PDB entry 6MDT | X-ray diffraction, 3.82 A resolution | chains B and G of the 6 polymer chains in the assembly

[Chain B]
Name: Transmembrane protein gp41
From: Human immunodeficiency virus 1
UniProt: B3UES2 (B3UES2_9HIV1); residues 512-664 here correspond to UniProt positions 516-668 (UniProt number = residue number + 4)
Sequence (153 residues; each row starts with the number of its first residue):
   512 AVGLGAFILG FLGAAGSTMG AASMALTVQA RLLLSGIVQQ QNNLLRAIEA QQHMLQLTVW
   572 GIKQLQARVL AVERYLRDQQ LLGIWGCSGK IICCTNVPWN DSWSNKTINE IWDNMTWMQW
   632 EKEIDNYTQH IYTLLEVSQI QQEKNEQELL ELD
Unresolved in the structure: 550-566
Construct notes: conflict Cys-605 (Thr609 in B3UES2)
Disulfide bonds: Cys-598/Cys-604
Covalently attached groups: N-acetylglucosamine (NAG) linked to Asn-611, Asn-616, Asn-637
What the authors report for this chain:
  - contacts within the chain: Met-530/Trp-623, Met-530/Trp-628, Met-530/Trp-631
  - conformationally variable residues (loop rearrangement): Ser-534

[Chain G]
Name: Surface protein gp120
From: Human immunodeficiency virus 1
UniProt: B3UF58 (B3UF58_9HIV1); the construct lacks a stretch of the UniProt sequence and is renumbered around it, so the offset changes along the chain: 32-140 = UniProt 30-138; 151-185 = UniProt 153-187; 188-308 = UniProt 197-317; 311-321 = UniProt 318-328; 3 more segments
Sequence (482 residues; numbered 32 to 507 plus 24 insertion-coded residues; 18 numbers in that range are skipped by the numbering (no residue carries them; nothing is unmodelled there); the number before each row is that of its first residue; a row labelled like 140A-140N holds insertion residues (140A, then the next letters in order)):
    32 AKKWVTVYYG VPVWKEATTT LFCASDAKAY DTEVHNVWAT HACVPTDPNP QEIVLGNVTE
    92 NFNMWKNNMV EQMHEDIISL WDQSLKPCVK LTPLCVTLNC NNVNTNNTN
140A-140N NSTNATISDWEKME
   151 TGEMKNCSFN VTTSIRDKIK KEYALFYKLD VVPLE
185A-185I NKNNINNTN
   188 ITNYRLINCN TSVITQACPK VSFEPIPIHY CAPAGFAILK CNSKTFNGSG PCTNVSTVQC
   248 THGIRPVVST QLLLNGSLAE EEIVIRSENI TDNAKTIIVQ LNEAVEINCT RPNNNTRKSI
   308 H
   311 IGPGRAFYAT G
  321A D
   322 IIGNIRQAHC NISKARWNET LGQIVAKLEE QFPN
   357 KTIIFNHSSG GDPEIVTHSF NCGGEFFYCN TTPLFNSTWN NT
   402 RTDDYPTGGE QNITLQCRIK QIINMWQGVG KAMYAPPIRG QIRCSSNITG LLLTRDGGRD
   462 QNGTETFRPG GGNMRDNWRS ELYKYKVVKI EPLGIAPTAC KRRVVQ
Unresolved in the structure: 140A-140N, 185A-185I, 402-405
Construct notes: conflict Cys-501 (Ala505 in B3UF58)
Disulfide bonds: Cys-54/Cys-74, Cys-119/Cys-205, Cys-126/Cys-196, Cys-131/Cys-157, Cys-218/Cys-247, Cys-228/Cys-239, Cys-378/Cys-445, Cys-385/Cys-418
Covalently attached groups: glycan linked to Asn-88; N-acetylglucosamine (NAG) linked to Asn-156, Asn-160, Asn-197, Asn-234, Asn-241, Asn-276, Asn-295, Asn-301, Asn-339, Asn-355, Asn-362, Asn-386, Asn-392, Asn-396, Asn-448

[How chain B and chain G interact]
Residue-residue contacts - 109 pairs, chain B then chain G:
  Leu-520(B) / Ile-84(G)
  Gly-521(B) / Ile-84(G)
  Phe-522(B) / Ile-84(G)
  Phe-522(B) / Ala-224(G)  hydrophobic
  Phe-522(B) / Thr-244(G)
  Phe-522(B) / Ile-491(G)  hydrophobic
  Leu-523(B) / Pro-43(G)  hydrophobic
  Leu-523(B) / Trp-45(G)  hydrophobic
  Leu-523(B) / Leu-86(G)
  Leu-523(B) / Ile-491(G)  hydrophobic
  Ala-525(B) / Pro-43(G)
  Ala-526(B) / Pro-43(G)  hydrophobic
  Ala-526(B) / Trp-45(G)  hydrophobic
  Gly-527(B) / Gly-87(G)
  Gly-527(B) / Asn-88(G)
  Met-530(B) / Ala-497(G)  hydrophobic
  Ala-533(B) / Pro-43(G)  hydrophobic
  Ser-534(B) / Tyr-39(G)
  Leu-537(B) / Tyr-39(G)  hydrophobic
  Leu-537(B) / Tyr-40(G)
  Leu-537(B) / Gly-41(G)
  Gln-540(B) / Gly-41(G)  hydrogen bond (side chain-backbone)
  Leu-544(B) / Tyr-40(G)
  Leu-544(B) / Gly-222(G)
  Leu-544(B) / Ile-491(G)  hydrophobic
  Leu-544(B) / Pro-493(G)  hydrophobic
  Ser-546(B) / Ala-221(G)
  Gly-547(B) / Ala-221(G)
  Thr-569(B) / Ala-73(G)
  Val-570(B) / Leu-111(G)  hydrophobic
  Trp-571(B) / Cys-54(G)  hydrophobic
  Trp-571(B) / Cys-74(G)  hydrophobic
  Trp-571(B) / Asp-107(G)
  Trp-571(B) / Leu-111(G)  hydrophobic
  Lys-574(B) / Leu-52(G)
  Lys-574(B) / Asp-107(G)  salt bridge
  Gln-575(B) / Val-75(G)
  Ala-578(B) / Pro-220(G)  hydrophobic
  Ala-582(B) / Ala-221(G)
  Arg-585(B) / Gly-222(G)
  Arg-585(B) / Lys-490(G)
  Arg-585(B) / Ile-491(G)  hydrogen bond (side chain-backbone)
  Tyr-586(B) / Tyr-40(G)
  Asp-589(B) / Tyr-40(G)
  Asp-589(B) / Pro-493(G)
  Asp-589(B) / Leu-494(G)
  Gln-590(B) / Tyr-40(G)  hydrogen bond
  Leu-592(B) / Leu-494(G)  hydrophobic
  Leu-593(B) / Tyr-40(G)  hydrophobic
  Leu-593(B) / Leu-494(G)  hydrophobic
  Trp-596(B) / Arg-503(G)  hydrogen bond (backbone-side chain)
  Ile-602(B) / Val-38(G)
  Ile-602(B) / Tyr-39(G)
  Ile-602(B) / Tyr-40(G)  hydrogen bond (backbone-backbone)
  Ile-603(B) / Thr-37(G)
  Ile-603(B) / Val-38(G)
  Ile-603(B) / Tyr-39(G)  hydrophobic
  Cys-604(B) / Thr-37(G)
  Cys-604(B) / Val-38(G)  hydrophobic
  Cys-605(B) / Thr-37(G)
  Cys-605(B) / Cys-501(G)  disulfide
  Cys-605(B) / Arg-503(G)  hydrogen bond (backbone-side chain)
  Thr-606(B) / Val-36(G)  hydrogen bond (side chain-backbone)
  Thr-606(B) / Cys-501(G)
  Thr-606(B) / Lys-502(G)
  Thr-606(B) / Arg-503(G)  hydrogen bond (backbone-backbone)
  Asn-607(B) / Trp-35(G)
  Asn-607(B) / Lys-502(G)
  Asn-607(B) / Arg-503(G)
  Asn-607(B) / Arg-504(G)
  Val-608(B) / Trp-35(G)
  Val-608(B) / Val-36(G)  hydrophobic
  Pro-609(B) / Lys-34(G)
  Pro-609(B) / Trp-35(G)  hydrophobic
  Trp-610(B) / Lys-34(G)  hydrogen bond (backbone-backbone)
  Trp-610(B) / Val-36(G)  hydrophobic
  Trp-610(B) / Ala-497(G)
  Trp-610(B) / Pro-498(G)  hydrophobic
  Asp-612(B) / Lys-34(G)  salt bridge
  Trp-614(B) / Val-36(G)  hydrophobic
  Ile-619(B) / Pro-498(G)
  Ile-622(B) / Pro-498(G)  hydrophobic
  Trp-623(B) / Tyr-39(G)
  Trp-623(B) / Ala-497(G)  hydrophobic
  Trp-623(B) / Pro-498(G)  hydrogen bond (side chain-backbone)
  Trp-623(B) / Thr-499(G)
  Trp-628(B) / Tyr-39(G)  hydrophobic
  Trp-628(B) / Val-42(G)  hydrophobic
  Trp-628(B) / Val-44(G)
  Trp-628(B) / Gly-495(G)
  Trp-628(B) / Ile-496(G)
  Trp-628(B) / Ala-497(G)  hydrophobic
  Met-629(B) / Pro-43(G)
  Met-629(B) / Val-44(G)  hydrophobic
  Met-629(B) / Trp-45(G)
  Trp-631(B) / Ile-496(G)  hydrogen bond (side chain-backbone)
  Trp-631(B) / Pro-498(G)
  Glu-632(B) / Leu-494(G)
  Glu-632(B) / Gly-495(G)
  Ile-635(B) / Ile-496(G)  hydrophobic
  Ile-642(B) / Ile-496(G)  hydrophobic
  Tyr-643(B) / Leu-494(G)
  Leu-646(B) / Val-36(G)  hydrophobic
  Leu-646(B) / Val-38(G)  hydrophobic
  Gln-650(B) / Arg-503(G)
  Glu-654(B) / Arg-503(G)  salt bridge
  Glu-654(B) / Val-506(G)
  Glu-657(B) / Val-506(G)
  Gln-658(B) / Gln-507(G)
Also at the interface, not in a pair above, chain B (65 interface residues in all): Gly-524, Ala-541, Leu-545, Leu-581, Gly-597, Cys-598, Lys-617, Thr-639, Ile-651, Leu-661
Also at the interface, not in a pair above, chain G (54 interface residues in all): Thr-50, Thr-51, Phe-53, Thr-71, Val-85, Val-89, Ser-110, Ile-215, Tyr-217, Phe-223, Glu-492
Disulfides between the chains: Cys-605(B)/Cys-501(G)
Interface features reported in the paper:
  - interface residues, chain B: Phe-522(B)

[In short]
Chain B and chain G form an interface of 65 and 54 residues respectively; the contacts include 1 disulfide
bond, 11 hydrogen bonds and 3 salt bridges. Among the polar pairs are Lys-574(B)/Asp-107(G),
Asp-612(B)/Lys-34(G) and Glu-654(B)/Arg-503(G). N-acetylglucosamine is covalently linked to Asn-611(B),
Asn-616(B) and Asn-637(B). From the paper: the interface residue Phe-522(B); conformational variability at
Ser-534(B).
Chain B is Transmembrane protein gp41 and chain G is Surface protein gp120, both from Human immunodeficiency
virus 1; the structure, Crystal structure of the B41 SOSIP.664 Env trimer with PGT124 and 35O22 Fabs, in P63
space ..., was determined by X-ray diffraction together with 6MCO and 6ME1 from the same study.
